PDB entry 1ZDI | X-ray diffraction, 2.70 A resolution | chains B and C of the 5 polymer chains in the assembly

== Chain B (and C) ==
Molecule: Protein (RNA bacteriophage MS2 coat protein)
Source organism: Enterobacterio phage MS2
Notes: chain C of this document is another copy of the same molecule, construct and numbering; everything in this record applies to it too
UniProtKB: P03612 (COAT_BPMS2); residues 1-129 here = UniProt positions 1-129
Chain sequence (129 residues; numbered 1 to 129; the number before each row is that of its first residue):
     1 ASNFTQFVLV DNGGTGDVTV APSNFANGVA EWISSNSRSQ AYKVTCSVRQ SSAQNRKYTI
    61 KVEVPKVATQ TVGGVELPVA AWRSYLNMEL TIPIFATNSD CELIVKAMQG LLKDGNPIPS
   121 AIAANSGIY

== How chain B and chain C interact ==
Pairs across the interface (18):
  Ala1(B) - Gln6(C)  hydrogen bond (backbone-side chain)
  Asn27(B) - Phe25(C)
  Asn27(B) - Asn27(C)
  Gly28(B) - Phe25(C)
  Val48(B) - Ser23(C)
  Val48(B) - Asn24(C)  hydrogen bond (backbone-side chain)
  Gln50(B) - Arg38(C)  hydrogen bond
  Ile94(B) - Ser37(C)
  Ile94(B) - Arg38(C)  hydrogen bond (backbone-backbone)
  Ile94(B) - Ser39(C)  hydrogen bond (backbone-backbone)
  Phe95(B) - Ser37(C)  hydrogen bond (backbone-side chain)
  Phe95(B) - Ser39(C)
  Phe95(B) - Pro78(C)
  Ala96(B) - Ser37(C)
  Thr97(B) - Asn36(C)
  Thr97(B) - Ser37(C)
  Asn98(B) - Ser35(C)  hydrogen bond
  Asn98(B) - Asn36(C)  hydrogen bond (backbone-side chain)
Interface residues without a listed pair, chain B (12 interface residues in all): Phe25, Arg56
Interface residues without a listed pair, chain C (15 interface residues in all): Phe4, Ala26, Leu77, Val79

== Overview ==
Chain B and chain C form an interface of 12 and 15 residues respectively; the contacts include 8 hydrogen
bonds. Among the polar pairs are Ala1(B)-Gln6(C), Val48(B)-Asn24(C) and Gln50(B)-Arg38(C).
Both chains are Protein (RNA bacteriophage MS2 coat protein) (Enterobacterio phage MS2). Entry 1ZDI (RNA
bacteriophage MS2 coat protein/RNA complex) was determined by X-ray diffraction (same publication as 1ZDH).
